PDB entry 8FOK | electron microscopy, 3.56 A resolution | chains 1 and B of the 6 polymer chains in the assembly

Chain 1:
Name: DNA polymerase
Organism: Saccharomyces cerevisiae
UniProt: A0A8H4BVQ7 (A0A8H4BVQ7_YEASX); residue numbers follow UniProt; this construct covers 1-1468
Chain sequence (1468 residues; numbered 1 to 1468; the number before each row is that of its first residue):
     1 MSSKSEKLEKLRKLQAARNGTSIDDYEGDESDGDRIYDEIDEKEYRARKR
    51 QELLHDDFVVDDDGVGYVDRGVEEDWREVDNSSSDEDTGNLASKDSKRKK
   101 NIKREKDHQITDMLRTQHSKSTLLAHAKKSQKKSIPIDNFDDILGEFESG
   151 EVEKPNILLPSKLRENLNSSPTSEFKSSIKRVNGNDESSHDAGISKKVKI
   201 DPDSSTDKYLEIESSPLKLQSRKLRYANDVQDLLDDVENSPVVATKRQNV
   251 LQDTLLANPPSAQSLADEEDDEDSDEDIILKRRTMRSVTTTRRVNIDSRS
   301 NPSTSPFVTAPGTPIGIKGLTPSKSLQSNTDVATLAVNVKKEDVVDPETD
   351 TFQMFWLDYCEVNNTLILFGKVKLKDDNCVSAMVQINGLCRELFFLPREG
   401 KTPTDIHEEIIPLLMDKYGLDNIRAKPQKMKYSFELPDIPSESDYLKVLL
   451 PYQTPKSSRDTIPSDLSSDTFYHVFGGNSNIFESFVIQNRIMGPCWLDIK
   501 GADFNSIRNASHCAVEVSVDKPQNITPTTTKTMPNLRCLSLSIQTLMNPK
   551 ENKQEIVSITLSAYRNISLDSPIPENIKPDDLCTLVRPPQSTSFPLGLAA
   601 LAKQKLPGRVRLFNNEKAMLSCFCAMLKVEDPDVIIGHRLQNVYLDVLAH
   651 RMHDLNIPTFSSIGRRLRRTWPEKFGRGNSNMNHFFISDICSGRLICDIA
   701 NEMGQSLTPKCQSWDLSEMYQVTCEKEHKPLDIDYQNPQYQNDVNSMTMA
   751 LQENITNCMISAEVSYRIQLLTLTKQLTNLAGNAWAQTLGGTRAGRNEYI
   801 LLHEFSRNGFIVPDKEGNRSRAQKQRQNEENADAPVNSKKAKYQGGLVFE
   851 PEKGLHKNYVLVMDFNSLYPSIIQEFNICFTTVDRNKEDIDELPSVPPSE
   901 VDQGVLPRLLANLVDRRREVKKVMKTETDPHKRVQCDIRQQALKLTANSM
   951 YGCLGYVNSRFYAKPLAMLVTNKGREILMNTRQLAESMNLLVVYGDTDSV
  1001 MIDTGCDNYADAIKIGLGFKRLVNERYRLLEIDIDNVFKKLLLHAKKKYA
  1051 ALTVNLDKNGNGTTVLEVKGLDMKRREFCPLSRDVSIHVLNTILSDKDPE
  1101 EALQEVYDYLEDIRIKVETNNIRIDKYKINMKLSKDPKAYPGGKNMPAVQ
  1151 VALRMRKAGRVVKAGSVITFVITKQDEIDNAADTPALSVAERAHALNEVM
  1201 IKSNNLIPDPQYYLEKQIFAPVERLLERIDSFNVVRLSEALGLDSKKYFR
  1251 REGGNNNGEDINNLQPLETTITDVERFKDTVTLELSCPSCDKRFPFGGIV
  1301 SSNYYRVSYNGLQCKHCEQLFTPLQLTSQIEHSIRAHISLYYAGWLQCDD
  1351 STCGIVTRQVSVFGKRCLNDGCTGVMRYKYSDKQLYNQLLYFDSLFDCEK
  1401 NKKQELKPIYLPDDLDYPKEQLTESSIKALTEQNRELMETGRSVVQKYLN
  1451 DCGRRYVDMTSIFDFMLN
Unresolved in the structure: 1-351, 505-510, 677-680, 816-841, 926-931, 1175-1187, 1453-1468
From the paper describing this entry:
  - binding site for RNA-DNA chimeric primer: Lys1048, Lys1069, Lys1074 to Glu1077, Lys1132, Lys1135, Lys1247, Arg1250, Arg1251

Chain B:
Name: DNA primase large subunit
Organism: Saccharomyces cerevisiae
UniProt: A0A6A5PVV0 (A0A6A5PVV0_YEASX); residues 1-528 here = UniProt positions 1-528
Chain sequence (528 residues; each row starts with the number of its first residue):
     1 MFRQSKRRIASRKNFSSYDDIVKSELDVGNTNAANQIILSSSSSEEEKKL
    51 YARLYESKLSFYDLPPQGEITLEQFEIWAIDRLKILLEIESCLSRNKSIK
   101 EIETIIKPQFQKLLPFNTESLEDRKKDYYSHFILRLCFCRSKELREKFVR
   151 AETFLFKIRFNMLTSTDQTKFVQSLDLPLLQFISNEEKAELSHQLYQTVS
   201 ASLQFQLNLNEEHQRKQYFQQEKFIKLPFENVIELVGNRLVFLKDGYAYL
   251 PQFQQLNLLSNEFASKLNQELIKTYQYLPRLNEDDRLLPILNHLSSGYTI
   301 ADFNQQKANQFSENVDDEINAQSVWSEEISSNYPLCIKNLMEGLKKNHHL
   351 RYYGRQQLSLFLKGIGLSADEALKFWSEAFTRNGNMTMEKFNKEYRYSFR
   401 HNYGLEGNRINYKPWDCHTILSKPRPGRGDYHGCPFRDWSHERLSAELRS
   451 MKLTQAQIISVLDSCQKGEYTIACTKVFEMTHNSASADLEIGEQTHIAHP
   501 NLYFERSRQLQKKQQKLEKEKLFNNGNH
Unresolved in the structure: 1-41, 175-179, 251-253, 300-316, 382-386, 483-493, 513-528
Metal / ion sites: 4Fe-4S cluster Fe: Cys336, Cys417, Cys434, Cys474
Ligand contacts: 4Fe-4S cluster (SF4): Pro334, Leu335, Cys336, Cys417, Ile420, Gly433, Cys434, Pro435, Phe436, Tyr470, Thr471, Cys474, Pro500

Chain 1 / chain B interface:
Residue-residue contacts (12; chain 1 residue first):
  Arg1250(1) with Tyr353(B)
  Asp1260(1) with Asn408(B); Arg409(B); Ile410(B)
  Asn1262(1) with Asn408(B), hydrogen bond
  Asn1263(1) with Ile80(B); His293(B), hydrogen bond; Gly297(B)
  Leu1264(1) with Ile80(B), hydrophobic; Lys84(B)
  Gln1265(1) with His293(B), hydrogen bond (backbone-side chain)
  Glu1268(1) with Arg286(B)
Also at the interface, not in a pair above, chain 1 (11 interface residues in all): Lys1246, Pro1266, Leu1267, Lys1365
Also at the interface, not in a pair above, chain B (14 interface residues in all): Leu83, Glu283, Pro289, Ile290, Pro424

Overview:
The interface between chain 1 and chain B involves 11 residues on one side and 14 on the other; the contacts
include 3 hydrogen bonds. Polar pairs include Asn1262(1)-Asn408(B), Asn1263(1)-His293(B) and
Gln1265(1)-His293(B). Ligands of chain B: 4Fe-4S cluster. The paper reports a binding site for RNA-DNA
chimeric primer at Lys1048(1), Lys1069(1) and Lys1074(1) among others.
Chain 1 is DNA polymerase and chain B is DNA primase large subunit, both from Saccharomyces cerevisiae; the
structure, Cryo-EM structure of S. cerevisiae DNA polymerase alpha-primase complex in the DNA elongation
state, was determined by electron microscopy, deposited together with 8FOC, 8FOD, 8FOE, 8FOH and 8FOJ.
